Entry 2AQ3 (X-ray diffraction, 2.30 A resolution); this record covers chains E and F of the 8 polymer chains in the assembly.

Chain E:
Name: T-cell receptor beta chain V
From: Mus musculus
Notes: engineered mutation(s): G17E, L81S
UniProtKB: P04213 (TVB5_MOUSE); aligned to UniProt positions 9-118 over residues 1-117 (the alignment contains insertions or deletions, so no single offset holds)
Chain sequence (112 residues; numbered -1 to 117; 7 numbers in that range are skipped by the numbering (no residue carries them; nothing is unmodelled there); the number before each row is that of its first residue; numbers below 1 keep their minus sign (Ile-1 is residue -1)):
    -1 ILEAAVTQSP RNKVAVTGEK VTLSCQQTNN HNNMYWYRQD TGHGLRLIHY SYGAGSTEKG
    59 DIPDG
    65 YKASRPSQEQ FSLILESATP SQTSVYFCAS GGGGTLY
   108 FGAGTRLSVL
Disordered / not traced: -1 to 1
Cystine bridges: Cys23-Cys92
What the authors report for this chain:
  - mutagenesis - S54N (-12.1 kcal/mol), Q72H (-0.5 kcal/mol): increased binding to Enterotoxin type C-3 (chain F) (citing earlier work)
  - mutagenesis - E80V: unchanged binding to Enterotoxin type C-3 (chain F) (citing earlier work)

Chain F:
Name: Enterotoxin type C-3
From: Staphylococcus aureus
UniProtKB: P0A0L5 (ENTC3_STAAU); aligned to UniProt positions 28-264 over residues 1-237 (the alignment contains insertions or deletions, so no single offset holds)
Chain sequence (237 residues; each row starts with the number of its first residue):
     1 ESQPDPMPDD LHKSSEFTGT MGNMKYLYDD HYVSATKVKS VDKFLAHDLI YNISDKKLKN
    61 YDKVKTELLN EDLAKKYKDE VVDVYGSNYY VNCYFSSKDG KVTGGKTCMY GGITKHEGNH
   121 FDNGNLQNVL VRVYENKRNT ISFEVQTDKK SVTAQELDIK ARNFLINKKN LYEFNSSPYE
   181 TGYIKFIENN GNTFWYDMMP APGDKFDQSK YLMMYNDNKT VDSKSVKIEV HLTTKNG
Disordered / not traced: 100-102
Curated features (UniProtKB/Swiss-Prot):
  - binding site (Zn(2+)): Asp9, Asp83
Cystine bridges: Cys93-Cys108

How chain E and chain F interact:
Contacting residue pairs - 26 pairs, chain E then chain F:
  Asn30(E) with Tyr94(F)
  His47(E) with Phe174(F)
  Tyr48(E) with Lys205(F), hydrogen bond
  Tyr50(E) with Val91(F); Lys205(F), hydrogen bond
  Ala52(E) with Tyr90(F), hydrophobic; Val91(F)
  Gly53(E) with Asn23(F); Tyr26(F); Gln208(F), hydrogen bond (backbone-side chain)
  Ser54(E) with Asn23(F); Val91(F)
  Thr55(E) with Thr20(F); Asn23(F), hydrogen bond (backbone-side chain); Phe174(F)
  Glu56(E) with Asn23(F); Lys205(F)
  Lys57(E) with Thr18(F); Gly19(F); Thr20(F), hydrogen bond; Asn175(F)
  Tyr65(E) with Phe174(F)
  Lys66(E) with Phe174(F)
  Ala67(E) with Phe174(F)
  Pro70(E) with Asn60(F), hydrogen bond (backbone-side chain)
  Ser71(E) with Asn60(F)
Interface residues without a listed pair, chain E (18 interface residues in all): Gly51, Gln72, Glu73
Interface residues without a listed pair, chain F (15 interface residues in all): Leu58, Lys59
Interface features reported in the paper:
  - hot spots on chain E (mutagenesis) - K66E: increased binding to Enterotoxin type C-3 (chain F) (citing earlier work)

Summary:
The interface between chain E and chain F involves 18 residues on one side and 15 on the other, with 6
hydrogen bonds. Among the polar pairs are Tyr48(E)-Lys205(F), Tyr50(E)-Lys205(F) and Gly53(E)-Gln208(F). From
the paper: S54N, Q72H and K66E of chain E increase binding to Enterotoxin type C-3 (chain F); E80V of chain E
leaves binding to Enterotoxin type C-3 (chain F) unchanged.
Here chain E is T-cell receptor beta chain V (Mus musculus) and chain F is Enterotoxin type C-3
(Staphylococcus aureus). Entry 2AQ3 (Crystal structure of T-cell receptor V beta domain variant complexed with
superantigen SEC3) was determined by X-ray diffraction, deposited together with 2AQ1.
